1QLB - chains A and D of the 6 polymer chains in the assembly; structure by X-ray diffraction, 2.33 A resolution.

Chain A (and D):
Protein: Fumarate reductase flavoprotein subunit
Source organism: Wolinella succinogenes
Notes: EC 1.3.99.1; chain D of this document is another copy of the same molecule, construct and numbering; everything in this record applies to it too
UniProtKB: P17412 (FRDA_WOLSU); numbering as in UniProt (aligned over 1-656)
Sequence (656 residues; row label = number of the first residue in the row):
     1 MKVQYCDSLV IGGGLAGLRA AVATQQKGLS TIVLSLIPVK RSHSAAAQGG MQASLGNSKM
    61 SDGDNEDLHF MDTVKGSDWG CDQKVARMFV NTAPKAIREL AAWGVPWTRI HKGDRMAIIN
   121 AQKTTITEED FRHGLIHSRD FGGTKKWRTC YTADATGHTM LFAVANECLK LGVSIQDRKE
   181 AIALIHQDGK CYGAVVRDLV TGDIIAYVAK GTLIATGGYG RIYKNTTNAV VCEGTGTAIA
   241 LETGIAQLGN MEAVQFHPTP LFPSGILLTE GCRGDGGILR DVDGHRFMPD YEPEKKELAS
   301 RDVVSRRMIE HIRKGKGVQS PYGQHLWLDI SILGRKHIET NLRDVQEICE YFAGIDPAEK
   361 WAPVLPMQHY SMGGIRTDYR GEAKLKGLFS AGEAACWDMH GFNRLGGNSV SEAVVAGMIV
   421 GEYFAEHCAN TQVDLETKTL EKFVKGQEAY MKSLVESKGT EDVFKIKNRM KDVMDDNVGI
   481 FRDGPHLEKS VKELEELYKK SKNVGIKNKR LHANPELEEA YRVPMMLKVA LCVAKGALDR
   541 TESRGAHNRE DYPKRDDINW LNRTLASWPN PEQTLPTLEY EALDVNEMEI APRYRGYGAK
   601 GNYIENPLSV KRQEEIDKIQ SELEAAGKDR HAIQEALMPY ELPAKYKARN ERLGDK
Disordered / not traced: 656
Glycans and other covalent adducts: flavin-adenine dinucleotide (FAD) linked to His43
Construct notes: conflict Asp281 (Arg in P17412), Val282 (Cys in P17412), Asp283 (Gly in P17412), Gly284 (Trp in P17412), His285 (Thr in P17412), Arg286 (Pro in P17412), Phe287 (Ile in P17412), Met288 (His in P17412), Pro289 (Ala in P17412)
Ion coordination: Ca2+: Ser371, Met372, Gly373, Glu393, Ala395
Residues lining bound ligands:
  - FAD (flavin-adenine dinucleotide): Ile11, Gly12, Gly13, Gly14, Leu15, Ala16, Gly17, Leu34, Ser35, Leu36, Ile37, Ser42, Ser44, Ala46, Ala47, Gln48, Gly49, Gly50, Phe141, Lys179, Glu180, Ala181, Ala215, Thr216, Gly217, Thr227, Asn228, Thr235, Gly236, Leu267, His369, Tyr370, Ala391, Gly392, Glu393, Arg404, Gly407, Asn408, Ser409, Val410, Ser411, Ala413
  - fumaric acid (FUM): Gly49, Phe141, His257, Leu267, Thr269, Cys272, Arg301, His369, Arg404, Gly406, Gly407

Interface between chain A and chain D:
Contacting residue pairs - 28 pairs, chain A then chain D:
  Met1(A) - Tyr5(D)
  Met1(A) - Asp7(D)  hydrogen bond (backbone-side chain)
  Met1(A) - Ser30(D)  hydrogen bond (backbone-side chain)
  Val3(A) - Tyr5(D)  hydrophobic
  Tyr5(A) - Met1(D)
  Tyr5(A) - Val3(D)  hydrophobic
  Asp7(A) - Met1(D)  hydrogen bond (side chain-backbone)
  Ser30(A) - Met1(D)  hydrogen bond (side chain-backbone)
  Lys210(A) - Glu441(D)  salt bridge
  Gln432(A) - Thr437(D)  hydrogen bond
  Gln432(A) - Lys438(D)  hydrogen bond (side chain-backbone)
  Gln432(A) - Glu441(D)  hydrogen bond
  Val433(A) - Leu435(D)
  Val433(A) - Glu436(D)
  Val433(A) - Thr437(D)  hydrogen bond (backbone-side chain)
  Asp434(A) - Asp434(D)
  Asp434(A) - Leu435(D)
  Asp434(A) - Glu436(D)
  Leu435(A) - Val433(D)
  Leu435(A) - Asp434(D)
  Leu435(A) - Leu435(D)  hydrogen bond (backbone-backbone)
  Glu436(A) - Val433(D)
  Glu436(A) - Asp434(D)
  Thr437(A) - Gln432(D)  hydrogen bond
  Thr437(A) - Val433(D)  hydrogen bond (side chain-backbone)
  Lys438(A) - Gln432(D)  hydrogen bond (backbone-side chain)
  Glu441(A) - Lys210(D)  salt bridge
  Glu441(A) - Gln432(D)  hydrogen bond
Interface residues without a listed pair, chain A (15 interface residues in all): Gly28
Interface residues without a listed pair, chain D (15 interface residues in all): Gly28

Summary:
The chain A/chain D interface involves 15 residues from each chain; the contacts include 13 hydrogen bonds and
2 salt bridges. Polar pairs include Lys210(A)-Glu441(D), Met1(A)-Asp7(D) and Met1(A)-Ser30(D). Ligands of
chain A: fumaric acid. Covalently linked flavin-adenine dinucleotide: at His43(A).
Chain A and chain D are both Fumarate reductase flavoprotein subunit (Wolinella succinogenes); the structure,
respiratory complex II-like fumarate reductase from Wolinella succinogenes, was determined by X-ray
diffraction.
